6PH4 - chains A and B; structure by X-ray diffraction, 3.25 A resolution.

== Chain A (and B) ==
Molecule: Blue-light-activated histidine kinase
From: Brucella melitensis biotype 1 (strain 16M / ATCC 23456 / NCTC 10094)
Notes: EC 2.7.13.3; chain B of this document is another copy of the same molecule, construct and numbering; everything in this record applies to it too
UniProtKB: Q8YC53 (LOVHK_BRUME); numbering as in UniProt (aligned over 15-489)
Sequence (482 residues; numbered 14 to 495; the number before each row is that of its first residue):
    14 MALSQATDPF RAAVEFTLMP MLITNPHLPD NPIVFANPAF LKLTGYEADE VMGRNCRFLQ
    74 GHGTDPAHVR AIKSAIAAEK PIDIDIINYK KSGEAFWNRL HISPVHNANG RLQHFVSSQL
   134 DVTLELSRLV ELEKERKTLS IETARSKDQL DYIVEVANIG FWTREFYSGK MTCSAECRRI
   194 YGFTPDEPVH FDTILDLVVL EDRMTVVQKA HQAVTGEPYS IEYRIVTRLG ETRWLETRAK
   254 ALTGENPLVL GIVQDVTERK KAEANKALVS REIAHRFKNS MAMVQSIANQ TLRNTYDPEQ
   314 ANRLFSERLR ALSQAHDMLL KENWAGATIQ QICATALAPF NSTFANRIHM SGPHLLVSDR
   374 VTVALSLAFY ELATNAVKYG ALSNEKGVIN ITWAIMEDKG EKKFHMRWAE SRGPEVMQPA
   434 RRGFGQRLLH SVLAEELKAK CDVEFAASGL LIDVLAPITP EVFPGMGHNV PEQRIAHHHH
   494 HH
Not modelled in the structure: 14-17, 331-495 (chain B: 14-17, 478-495)
Sequence notes: initiating methionine (14); expression tag (490-495)
Ligand contacts: FMN (flavin mononucleotide): Leu35, Thr37, Asn44, Asn68, Cys69, Arg70, Leu72, Gln73, Val82, Ile85, Lys86, Ile89, Ile99, Asn101, Asn111, Leu113, Ile115, Phe128, Val129, Ser130, Gln132
Swiss-Prot annotation at these positions:
  - modified residue: Cys69 (S-4a-FMN cysteine), His288 (Phosphohistidine)
What the authors report for this chain:
  - mutagenesis - C69S: abolished signaling in response to light
  - self-association interface (contacts with another copy of this molecule); pairs are residue here / residue on that copy: Leu145-Arg141, Arg149-Glu144, Leu163-Leu163, Val167-Ile166
  - contacts within the chain: Ile166-Val167
  - conformationally variable residues (domain motion, helix shift, register shift): Val135, Leu137, Leu142, Arg158, Ser159, Val269, Lys273
  - post-translational modification sites: His288 (citing earlier work)
  - binding site for flavin mononucleotide: Cys69 (proposed by the authors, not directly observed)

== How chain A and chain B interact ==
Residue-residue contacts (109; chain A residue first):
  Gln18(A) - Asn120(B)
  Gln18(A) - Ala121(B)
  Gln18(A) - Asn122(B)
  Thr20(A) - Val118(B)
  Thr20(A) - His119(B)
  Thr20(A) - Asn120(B)
  Thr20(A) - Gln126(B)  hydrogen bond (backbone-side chain)
  Asp21(A) - Asp21(B)
  Pro22(A) - Ile36(B)  hydrophobic
  Pro22(A) - His127(B)
  Pro22(A) - Val129(B)
  Phe23(A) - Val27(B)  hydrophobic
  Phe23(A) - Ile36(B)  hydrophobic
  Phe23(A) - Phe48(B)  hydrophobic
  Arg24(A) - Phe23(B)
  Ala25(A) - Val118(B)  hydrophobic
  Ala26(A) - Met34(B)
  Ala26(A) - Val129(B)  hydrophobic
  Val27(A) - Ala26(B)  hydrophobic
  Val27(A) - Val27(B)  hydrophobic
  Phe29(A) - His114(B)  hydrogen bond (backbone-side chain)
  Phe29(A) - Ser116(B)
  Thr30(A) - Ser131(B)  hydrogen bond
  Leu31(A) - His114(B)
  Met32(A) - Met32(B)  hydrophobic
  Met34(A) - Ala26(B)  hydrophobic
  Met34(A) - Thr30(B)
  Ile36(A) - Pro22(B)  hydrophobic
  Ile36(A) - Phe23(B)  hydrophobic
  Phe48(A) - Phe23(B)  hydrophobic
  His114(A) - Phe29(B)  hydrogen bond (side chain-backbone)
  His114(A) - Leu31(B)
  Ser116(A) - Phe29(B)
  Val118(A) - Thr20(B)
  Val118(A) - Ala25(B)  hydrophobic
  Asn120(A) - Gln18(B)  hydrogen bond (side chain-backbone)
  Asn120(A) - Ala19(B)
  Ala121(A) - Gln18(B)
  Gln126(A) - Ala19(B)
  Gln126(A) - Thr20(B)  hydrogen bond (side chain-backbone)
  His127(A) - Pro22(B)
  Val129(A) - Pro22(B)
  Val129(A) - Ala25(B)
  Ser131(A) - Thr30(B)  hydrogen bond
  Leu145(A) - Arg141(B)
  Leu145(A) - Glu144(B)
  Arg149(A) - Glu144(B)
  Arg149(A) - Glu148(B)  salt bridge
  Leu152(A) - Arg149(B)
  Leu152(A) - Leu152(B)
  Ser153(A) - Leu152(B)
  Thr156(A) - Leu152(B)  hydrogen bond (side chain-backbone)
  Thr156(A) - Glu155(B)
  Thr156(A) - Thr156(B)
  Ser159(A) - Thr156(B)
  Ser159(A) - Ser159(B)
  Lys160(A) - Ser159(B)
  Lys160(A) - Gln162(B)
  Leu163(A) - Ser159(B)
  Leu163(A) - Gln162(B)
  Leu163(A) - Leu163(B)  hydrophobic
  Leu163(A) - Ile166(B)  hydrophobic
  Tyr165(A) - Lys253(B)  hydrogen bond
  Ile166(A) - Leu163(B)  hydrophobic
  Ile166(A) - Phe174(B)  hydrophobic
  Val167(A) - Ile166(B)  hydrophobic
  Val169(A) - Arg251(B)  hydrogen bond (backbone-side chain)
  Ala170(A) - Ile172(B)  hydrophobic
  Ala170(A) - Gln267(B)
  Ile172(A) - Ile166(B)  hydrophobic
  Ile172(A) - Ala170(B)  hydrophobic
  Ile172(A) - Ile172(B)  hydrophobic
  Phe174(A) - Ile166(B)  hydrophobic
  Thr176(A) - Gln162(B)
  Arg251(A) - Tyr165(B)
  Arg251(A) - Val169(B)
  Ala252(A) - Tyr165(B)  hydrogen bond (backbone-side chain)
  Lys253(A) - Tyr165(B)
  Leu255(A) - Asp161(B)
  Glu258(A) - Arg158(B)
  Leu261(A) - Gln162(B)
  Leu263(A) - Gln162(B)
  Leu263(A) - Tyr165(B)  hydrophobic
  Ile265(A) - Ile166(B)  hydrophobic
  Ile265(A) - Val169(B)  hydrophobic
  Ile265(A) - Ala170(B)  hydrophobic
  Glu271(A) - Lys279(B)  salt bridge
  Arg272(A) - Glu271(B)  salt bridge
  Asn278(A) - Lys279(B)
  Lys279(A) - Val282(B)
  Ala280(A) - Asn336(B)
  Ile286(A) - Ile286(B)  hydrophobic
  Ile286(A) - Phe290(B)
  Phe290(A) - Phe290(B)  hydrophobic
  Lys291(A) - His329(B)
  Gln298(A) - Val297(B)
  Gln298(A) - Leu322(B)
  Asn302(A) - Asn315(B)  hydrogen bond
  Asn302(A) - Ser319(B)
  Leu305(A) - Leu305(B)  hydrophobic
  Leu305(A) - Pro311(B)  hydrophobic
  Arg306(A) - Glu312(B)  salt bridge
  Asn307(A) - Pro311(B)
  Pro311(A) - Leu305(B)
  Pro311(A) - Arg306(B)
  Pro311(A) - Asn307(B)
  Leu322(A) - Met294(B)  hydrophobic
  Arg323(A) - Lys291(B)
  Ser326(A) - Lys291(B)  hydrogen bond
Also at the interface, not in a pair above, chain A (76 interface residues in all): Pro117, Arg141, Glu155, Gln162, Gly257, Gly264, Val282, Ala287, Met294, Ala301
Also at the interface, not in a pair above, chain B (76 interface residues in all): Arg24, Pro117, Leu137, Leu145, Ser153, Ile265, Phe318, Ser326, Asp330, Trp337

== Summary ==
The chain A/chain B interface involves 76 residues from each chain; the contacts include 13 hydrogen bonds and
4 salt bridges. Polar contacts include Arg149(A)-Glu148(B), Glu271(A)-Lys279(B) and Arg272(A)-Glu271(B).
Ligands of chain A: flavin mononucleotide. From the paper: a binding site for flavin mononucleotide at
Cys69(A); C69S of chain A abolishes signaling in response to light.
Chain A and chain B are both Blue-light-activated histidine kinase (Brucella melitensis biotype 1 (strain 16M
/ ATCC 23456 / NCTC 10094)); the structure, Full length LOV-PAS-HK construct from the LOV-HK sensory protein
from Brucella abortus (light-adapted, construct 15-489), was determined by X-ray diffraction (same publication
as 6PH2, 6PH3 and 6PPS).
